PDB entry 5JDU | X-ray diffraction, 1.70 A resolution | chains A and B

[Chain A]
Molecule: Thrombin light chain
Organism: Homo sapiens
Notes: EC 3.4.21.5
UniProt: P00734 (THRB_HUMAN); residues 1-14 here correspond to UniProt positions 336-349 (UniProt number = residue number + 335)
Amino-acid sequence (33 residues; each row starts with the number of its first residue; a row labelled like 14A-14M holds insertion residues (14A, then the next letters in order)):
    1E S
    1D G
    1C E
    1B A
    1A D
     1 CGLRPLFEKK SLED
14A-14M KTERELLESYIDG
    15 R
Unresolved in the structure: 14L-14M, 15
Curated features (UniProtKB/Swiss-Prot):
  - site: Arg15 (Cleavage)

[Chain B]
Molecule: Thrombin heavy chain
Organism: Homo sapiens
Notes: EC 3.4.21.5
UniProt: P00734 (THRB_HUMAN); the construct lacks a stretch of the UniProt sequence and is renumbered around it, so the offset changes along the chain: 16-36 = UniProt 364-384; 37-60 = UniProt 386-409; 61-77 = UniProt 419-435; 78-97 = UniProt 437-456; 7 more segments
Amino-acid sequence (259 residues; each row starts with the number of its first residue; note: 1 number in that range is skipped by the numbering (no residue carries it; nothing is unmodelled there); a row labelled like 60A-60I holds insertion residues (60A, then the next letters in order)):
    16 IVEGSDAEIG MSPWQVMLFR K
   36A S
    37 PQELLCGASL ISDRWVLTAA HCLL
60A-60I YPPWDKNFT
    61 ENDLLVRIGK HSRTRYE
   77A R
    78 NIEKISMLEK IYIHPRYNWR
   97A E
    98 NLDRDIALMK LKKPVAFSDY IHPVCLPDRE TA
129A-129C ASL
   130 LQAGYKGRVT GWGNLKETWT
149A-149E ANVGK
   150 GQPSVLQVVN LPIVERPVCK DSTRIRITDN MFCAG
  184A Y
   185 KP
186A-186D DEGK
   187 RGAACEGDSG GPFVMKSP
204A-204B FN
   205 NRWYQMGIVS WGE
   219 GCD
  221A R
   222 DGKYGFYTHV FRLKKWIQKV IDQFGE
Unresolved in the structure: 144-149, 149A-149E, 150-152
Construct notes: engineered mutation Ala189 (Asp562 in P00734)
Curated features (UniProtKB/Swiss-Prot):
  - region: Ala183 to Val200 (High affinity receptor-binding region which is also known as the TP508 peptide)
  - active site (Charge relay system): His57, Asp102, Ser195
  - glycosylation: Asn60G (N-linked (GlcNAc...) (complex) asparagine)
Disulfide bonds: Cys42-Cys58, Cys168-Cys182, Cys191-Cys220
Covalently attached groups: N-acetylglucosamine (NAG) linked to Asn60G
Reported in the primary citation:
  - catalytic residues: His57, Asp102, Gly193, Ser195 (citing earlier work)
  - post-translational modification sites: Asn60G (citing earlier work)
  - conformationally variable residues (loop rearrangement, order/disorder transition): Leu144 to Pro152, Ala190 to Gly193, Trp215 to Glu217
  - mutagenesis - D189A: decreased catalytic activity on synthetic and physiological substrates (citing earlier work)
  - mutagenesis - D189A: abolished binding to monovalent cation (citing earlier work)
  - mutagenesis - D102N: decreased catalytic activity (citing earlier work)
  - mutagenesis - D102N (Kd >10 mM): decreased binding to PABA
  - mutagenesis - D102N (Kd >150 uM): decreased binding to Hir(1-47)
  - mutagenesis - D102N: decreased binding to Na+
  - mutagenesis - D102N (3.1+/-0.1 M): increased stability in response to urea

[Chain A / chain B interface]
Inter-chain disulfides: Cys1(A)-Cys122(B)
Residue-residue contacts - 58 pairs, chain A then chain B:
  Cys1(A) - Pro120(B)
  Cys1(A) - Val121(B)
  Cys1(A) - Cys122(B)  disulfide
  Cys1(A) - Arg206(B)  hydrogen bond (backbone-side chain)
  Asp1A(A) - His119(B)  salt bridge
  Asp1A(A) - Arg206(B)
  Ala1B(A) - Arg206(B)  hydrogen bond (backbone-side chain)
  Gly1D(A) - Phe114(B)
  Gly1D(A) - Pro120(B)
  Ser1E(A) - Ser48(B)
  Ser1E(A) - Asp49(B)  hydrogen bond (backbone-backbone)
  Ser1E(A) - Phe114(B)
  Gly2(A) - Pro120(B)  hydrogen bond (backbone-backbone)
  Gly2(A) - Cys122(B)
  Gly2(A) - Arg206(B)
  Gly2(A) - Trp207(B)  hydrogen bond (backbone-backbone)
  Leu3(A) - His119(B)  hydrogen bond (backbone-side chain)
  Leu3(A) - Asn205(B)
  Leu3(A) - Arg206(B)
  Arg4(A) - Gly25(B)
  Arg4(A) - Met26(B)  hydrogen bond (side chain-backbone)
  Arg4(A) - Pro28(B)
  Arg4(A) - Trp29(B)
  Arg4(A) - Arg137(B)
  Arg4(A) - Trp207(B)
  Pro5(A) - Ser115(B)
  Pro5(A) - Asp116(B)
  Leu6(A) - Ile24(B)
  Leu6(A) - Asp116(B)
  Phe7(A) - Glu23(B)
  Phe7(A) - Ile24(B)
  Phe7(A) - Gly25(B)
  Phe7(A) - Met26(B)  hydrophobic
  Glu8(A) - Lys202(B)  salt bridge
  Glu8(A) - Asn205(B)
  Glu8(A) - Trp207(B)  hydrogen bond
  Asp14(A) - Glu23(B)
  Asp14(A) - Met26(B)
  Asp14(A) - Arg137(B)  salt bridge
  Asp14(A) - Trp207(B)
  Lys14A(A) - Glu23(B)  hydrogen bond (backbone-side chain)
  Thr14B(A) - Arg137(B)  hydrogen bond
  Thr14B(A) - Asn159(B)  hydrogen bond
  Glu14C(A) - Arg137(B)
  Glu14C(A) - Lys202(B)  salt bridge
  Glu14E(A) - Lys135(B)  salt bridge
  Glu14E(A) - Asn159(B)  hydrogen bond
  Glu14E(A) - Tyr184A(B)  hydrogen bond
  Leu14F(A) - Lys135(B)
  Leu14F(A) - Gly136(B)
  Leu14F(A) - Asn159(B)
  Leu14F(A) - Trp207(B)  hydrophobic
  Ser14I(A) - Gly133(B)
  Ser14I(A) - Tyr134(B)
  Ser14I(A) - Lys135(B)  hydrogen bond (side chain-backbone)
  Tyr14J(A) - Tyr134(B)  hydrophobic
  Tyr14J(A) - Lys202(B)  hydrogen bond (side chain-backbone)
  Tyr14J(A) - Pro204(B)
Other interface residues (no listed pair), chain A (21 interface residues in all): Glu1C
Other interface residues (no listed pair), chain B (32 interface residues in all): Ile47, Leu129C, Lys186D, Met201, Glu247
The authors on this interface:
  - residue pairs: Cys1(A)-Cys122(B) (covalent link)

[Overview]
Chain A and chain B form an interface of 21 and 32 residues respectively; the contacts include 1 disulfide
bond, 15 hydrogen bonds and 5 salt bridges. Polar contacts include Asp1A(A)-His119(B), Glu8(A)-Lys202(B) and
Glu14E(A)-Lys135(B). The authors report a contact between Cys1(A) and Cys122(B). The paper reports catalytic
residues His57(B), Asp102(B) and Gly193(B) among others; D189A of chain B reduces catalytic activity on
synthetic and physiological substrates.
Here chain A is Thrombin light chain and chain B is Thrombin heavy chain, both from Homo sapiens. Entry 5JDU
(Crystal structure for human thrombin mutant D189A) was determined by X-ray diffraction.
